1IBC - chains A and B of the 3 polymer chains in the assembly; structure by X-ray diffraction, 2.73 A resolution.

Chain A:
Name: Interleukin-1BETA converting enzyme
Source organism: Homo sapiens
Notes: EC 3.4.22.36; engineered mutation(s): D381A
UniProt: P29466 (I1BC_HUMAN); residue numbers follow UniProt; this construct covers 104-297
Chain sequence (194 residues; numbered 104 to 297; the number before each row is that of its first residue):
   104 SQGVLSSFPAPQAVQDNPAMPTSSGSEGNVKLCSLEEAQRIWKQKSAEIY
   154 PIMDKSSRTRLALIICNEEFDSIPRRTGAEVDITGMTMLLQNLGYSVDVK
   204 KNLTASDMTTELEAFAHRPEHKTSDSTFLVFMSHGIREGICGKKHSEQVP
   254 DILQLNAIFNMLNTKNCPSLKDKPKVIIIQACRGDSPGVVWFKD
Unresolved in the structure: 104-130
UniProt features mapped onto this chain:
  - active site: His-237, Cys-285
  - cross-link: Lys-134 (Glycyl lysine isopeptide (Lys-Gly) (interchain with G-Cter in ubiquitin))
  - mutagenesis: Cys-285 (C285A/S: Loss of protease activity. Loss of SPHK2 cleavage and release in apoptotic cells), Trp-294 (W294A: Mediates autoprocessing but is unable to interact with Gasdermin-D (GSDMD) and mediate its cleavage), Asp-297 (D297N: In IDL(uncl); abolished cleavage in the interdomain region; when associated with 315-N-N-316)

Chain B:
Name: Interleukin-1BETA converting enzyme
Source organism: Homo sapiens
Notes: EC 3.4.22.36
UniProt: P29466 (I1BC_HUMAN); numbering as in UniProt (aligned over 317-404)
Chain sequence (88 residues; each row starts with the number of its first residue):
   317 AIKKAHIEKDFIAFCSSTPDNVSWRHPTMGSVFIGRLIEHMQEYACSCDV
   367 EEIFRKVRFSFEQPAGRAQMPTTERVTLTRCFYLFPGH
Differences from the reference sequence: engineered mutation Ala-381 (Asp in P29466)
UniProt features mapped onto this chain:
  - mutagenesis: Ile-318 to Lys-320 (Abolished ability to cleave IL18), Ile-318 (I318N: Mediates autoprocessing but is unable to interact with Gasdermin-D (GSDMD) and mediate its cleavage), Lys-320 (K320A: Abolishes cleavage of Gasdermin-D (GSDMD))

Chain A / chain B interface:
Contacting residue pairs - 115 pairs, chain A then chain B:
  Asn-132(A) with Gln-358(B)
  Val-133(A) with Gln-358(B); Pro-402(B), hydrophobic
  Lys-134(A) with Gln-358(B), hydrogen bond (backbone-backbone); Glu-359(B); Cys-362(B); Pro-402(B)
  Leu-135(A) with Cys-362(B); Pro-402(B); Gly-403(B)
  Cys-136(A) with Cys-362(B); Pro-402(B), hydrogen bond (backbone-backbone); His-404(B), hydrogen bond (backbone-side chain)
  Glu-140(A) with Ser-363(B)
  Ala-141(A) with Phe-401(B)
  Ile-144(A) with Cys-362(B); Tyr-399(B); Phe-401(B), hydrophobic
  Lys-148(A) with Cys-397(B), hydrogen bond; Tyr-399(B)
  Glu-151(A) with Arg-396(B); Cys-397(B), hydrogen bond (backbone-backbone)
  Ile-152(A) with Arg-396(B), hydrogen bond (backbone-side chain); Cys-397(B); Tyr-399(B), hydrophobic
  Tyr-153(A) with Asp-326(B), hydrogen bond; Leu-394(B); Thr-395(B), hydrogen bond (side chain-backbone); Arg-396(B); Cys-397(B), hydrogen bond (backbone-backbone); Phe-398(B), hydrophobic
  Pro-154(A) with Arg-396(B)
  Ile-155(A) with Phe-401(B), hydrophobic
  Lys-158(A) with His-404(B)
  Arg-161(A) with His-404(B), hydrogen bond (side chain-backbone)
  Arg-178(A) with Arg-341(B), hydrogen bond (backbone-side chain)
  Arg-179(A) with Arg-341(B)
  Thr-180(A) with Arg-341(B), hydrogen bond (backbone-side chain); Pro-343(B)
  Gly-181(A) with His-342(B); Pro-343(B); Gly-346(B)
  Asp-185(A) with Gly-346(B); Ser-347(B), hydrogen bond; Ile-350(B)
  Gly-188(A) with Ile-354(B)
  Met-189(A) with Leu-353(B), hydrophobic; Ile-354(B)
  Leu-192(A) with Met-357(B), hydrophobic
  Tyr-198(A) with Phe-398(B); Leu-400(B)
  Ser-229(A) with Phe-398(B)
  Phe-231(A) with Leu-400(B), hydrophobic
  Arg-240(A) with Asp-336(B), salt bridge
  Asn-259(A) with Arg-391(B)
  Phe-262(A) with Phe-327(B); Ala-329(B), hydrophobic; Arg-391(B)
  Leu-265(A) with Phe-327(B)
  Asn-266(A) with Ile-323(B); Phe-327(B)
  Thr-267(A) with His-322(B), hydrogen bond (side chain-backbone); Ile-323(B), hydrogen bond (backbone-backbone)
  Lys-274(A) with Ala-321(B)
  Asp-275(A) with Lys-325(B), salt bridge; Asp-326(B), hydrogen bond (backbone-side chain)
  Lys-276(A) with Asp-326(B)
  Pro-277(A) with Asp-326(B); Phe-398(B), hydrophobic
  Lys-278(A) with Lys-325(B), hydrogen bond (side chain-backbone); Asp-326(B), hydrogen bond (backbone-backbone); Phe-327(B); Ile-328(B), hydrogen bond (backbone-backbone)
  Val-279(A) with Ile-328(B); Phe-370(B), hydrophobic
  Ile-280(A) with Phe-327(B), hydrophobic; Ile-328(B), hydrogen bond (backbone-backbone); Ala-329(B); Phe-330(B), hydrogen bond (backbone-backbone)
  Ile-281(A) with Phe-330(B); Leu-353(B), hydrophobic
  Ile-282(A) with Phe-330(B), hydrogen bond (backbone-backbone); Cys-331(B); Ser-332(B), hydrogen bond (backbone-backbone); Phe-349(B)
  Gln-283(A) with Ser-332(B); Ser-339(B); Trp-340(B); Ser-347(B), hydrogen bond; Phe-349(B); Ile-350(B)
  Ala-284(A) with Ser-332(B), hydrogen bond (backbone-side chain); Ser-333(B); Ser-339(B), hydrogen bond (backbone-side chain)
  Cys-285(A) with Asn-337(B); Val-338(B), hydrophobic; Ser-339(B)
  Arg-286(A) with Cys-331(B); Ser-333(B), hydrogen bond (side chain-backbone); Thr-334(B); Pro-335(B); Asp-336(B), hydrogen bond (backbone-backbone); Asn-337(B), hydrogen bond (backbone-backbone); Thr-388(B); Glu-390(B), salt bridge
  Gly-287(A) with Asp-336(B); Asn-337(B); Val-338(B)
  Asp-288(A) with Asp-336(B), hydrogen bond (backbone-backbone); Val-338(B)
  Ser-289(A) with Asp-336(B), hydrogen bond (backbone-backbone); Asn-337(B); Val-338(B), hydrogen bond (backbone-backbone)
  Gly-291(A) with Asn-337(B), hydrogen bond (backbone-side chain)
  Val-292(A) with Ala-384(B), hydrophobic
Other interface residues (no listed pair), chain A (58 interface residues in all): Leu-138, Ala-150, Leu-196, Met-235, His-237, Lys-268, Pro-290
Other interface residues (no listed pair), chain B (52 interface residues in all): Glu-324, Ala-361, Thr-393

Overview:
The interface between chain A and chain B involves 58 residues on one side and 52 on the other; the contacts
include 33 hydrogen bonds and 3 salt bridges. Polar pairs include Arg-240(A)/Asp-336(B), Asp-275(A)/Lys-325(B)
and Arg-286(A)/Glu-390(B).
Here chain A is Interleukin-1BETA converting enzyme and chain B is Interleukin-1BETA converting enzyme, both
from Homo sapiens. Entry 1IBC (Crystal structure of inhibited interleukin-1BETA converting enzyme) was
determined by X-ray diffraction.
